Entry 7B9C (X-ray diffraction, 2.40 A resolution); this record covers chains B and C of the 4 polymer chains in the assembly.

[Chain B]
Name: Splicing factor 3B subunit 5
Source organism: Homo sapiens
Reference sequence: Q9BWJ5 (SF3B5_HUMAN); residue numbers follow UniProt; this construct covers 1-86
Sequence (86 residues; row label = number of the first residue in the row):
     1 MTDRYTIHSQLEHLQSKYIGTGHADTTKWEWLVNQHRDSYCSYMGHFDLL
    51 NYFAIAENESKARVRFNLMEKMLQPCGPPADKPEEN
Not modelled in the structure: 1-8, 83-86
UniProt features mapped onto this chain:
  - site (Interaction with RNA): Tyr-5, Gly-20
  - modified residue: Thr-2 (N-acetylthreonine), Ser-9 (Phosphoserine), Lys-17 (N6-acetyllysine)

[Chain C]
Name: Splicing factor 3B subunit 1
Source organism: Homo sapiens
Reference sequence: O75533 (SF3B1_HUMAN); residues 453-1304 here = UniProt positions 453-1304
Sequence (852 residues; row label = number of the first residue in the row):
   453 MKSVNDQPSGNLPFLKPDDIQYFDKLLVDVDESTLSPEEQKERKIMKLLL
   503 KIKNGTPPMRKAALRQITDKAREFGAGPLFNQILPLLMSPTLEDQERHLL
   553 VKVIDRILYKLDDLVRPYVHKILVVIEPLLIDEDYYARVEGREIISNLAK
   603 AAGLATMISTMRPDIDNMDEYVRNTTARAFAVVASALGIPSLLPFLKAVC
   653 KSKKSWQARHTGIKIVQQIAILMGCAILPHLRSLVEIIEHGLVDEQQKVR
   703 TISALAIAALAEAATPYGIESFDSVLKPLWKGIRQHRGKGLAAFLKAIGY
   753 LIPLMDAEYANYYTREVMLILIREFQSPDEEMKKIVLKVVKQCCGTDGVE
   803 ANYIKTEILPPFFKHFWQHRMALDRRNYRQLVDTTVELANKVGAAEIISR
   853 IVDDLKDEAEQYRKMVMETIEKIMGNLGAADIDHKLEEQLIDGILYAFQE
   903 QTTEDSVMLNGFGTVVNALGKRVKPYLPQICGTVLWRLNNKSAKVRQQAA
   953 DLISRTAVVMKTCQEEKLMGHLGVVLYEYLGEEYPEVLGSILGALKAIVN
  1003 VIGMHKMTPPIKDLLPRLTPILKNRHEKVQENCIDLVGRIADRGAEYVSA
  1053 REWMRICFELLELLKAHKKAIRRATVNTFGYIAKAIGPHDVLATLLNNLK
  1103 VQERQNRVCTTVAIAIVAETCSPFTVLPALMNEYRVPELNVQNGVLKSLS
  1153 FLFEYIGEMGKDYIYAVTPLLEDALMDRDLVHRQTASAVVQHMSLGVYGF
  1203 GCEDSLNHLLNYVWPNVFETSPHVIQAVMGALEGLRVAIGPCRMLQYCLQ
  1253 GLFHPARKVRDVYWKIYNSIYIGSQDALIAHYPRIYNDDKNTYIRYELDY
  1303 IL
Not modelled in the structure: 453-462
UniProt features mapped onto this chain:
  - region: Gly-529 to Arg-568 (Interaction with SF3B14), Gln-547 to His-550 (Interaction with PHF5A), Glu-1156, Tyr-1157 (Interaction with PHF5A)
  - site: Pro-469 (Interaction with RNA), Tyr-587 (Interaction with RNA), Glu-592 (Interaction with PHF5A), Lys-602 (Interaction with SF3B3), Cys-677 (Interaction with SF3B3), Cys-1035 (Interaction with RNA), Tyr-1049 (Interaction with RNA), Leu-1141 (Interaction with RNA), Glu-1205 (Interaction with SF3B3)
  - modified residue: Ser-488 (Phosphoserine), Lys-554 (N6-acetyllysine), Lys-562 (N6-acetyllysine)
From the paper describing this entry:
  - mutagenesis - V1078A, V1078I: increased growth in response to SSA and SD6

[How chain B and chain C interact]
Pairs across the interface (59; chain B residue first):
  Gln-15(B) with Asn-1270(C); Ile-1274(C)
  Tyr-18(B) with Tyr-1273(C), hydrophobic
  Ile-19(B) with Tyr-1273(C), hydrogen bond (backbone-side chain)
  Gly-20(B) with Tyr-1273(C)
  Thr-21(B) with Asn-1270(C); Tyr-1273(C); Ile-1274(C)
  Gly-22(B) with Trp-1266(C); Asn-1270(C), hydrogen bond (backbone-side chain)
  His-23(B) with Trp-1266(C), hydrogen bond (backbone-side chain)
  Ala-24(B) with Arg-1262(C), hydrogen bond (backbone-side chain); Asp-1263(C); Trp-1266(C)
  Asp-25(B) with Arg-1259(C), salt bridge
  Thr-26(B) with Phe-1255(C); Trp-1266(C)
  Lys-28(B) with Phe-1255(C); Ile-1287(C); Tyr-1295(C)
  Trp-29(B) with Asn-1293(C); Tyr-1295(C)
  Trp-31(B) with Leu-1251(C), hydrophobic; Leu-1254(C), hydrophobic; Phe-1255(C), hydrophobic; Tyr-1269(C), hydrogen bond
  Leu-32(B) with Ile-1287(C), hydrophobic; Tyr-1295(C), hydrophobic
  Gln-35(B) with Tyr-1284(C)
  His-36(B) with Tyr-1295(C), hydrogen bond (side chain-backbone); Ile-1296(C); Arg-1297(C)
  Asp-38(B) with Tyr-1273(C), hydrogen bond; Gln-1277(C); Ile-1281(C)
  Ser-39(B) with Ile-1281(C); Arg-1297(C), hydrogen bond
  Tyr-40(B) with Glu-1299(C)
  Ser-42(B) with Asp-1278(C), hydrogen bond; Ile-1281(C)
  Tyr-43(B) with Leu-1300(C)
  His-46(B) with Asp-1278(C), salt bridge
  Tyr-52(B) with Tyr-1302(C), hydrogen bond (side chain-backbone); Ile-1303(C); Leu-1304(C), hydrogen bond (side chain-backbone)
  Phe-53(B) with Glu-1299(C); Leu-1300(C), hydrophobic; Tyr-1302(C), hydrophobic
  Ile-55(B) with Leu-1304(C), hydrophobic
  Ala-56(B) with Tyr-1302(C), hydrophobic; Leu-1304(C)
  Glu-57(B) with Tyr-1302(C), hydrogen bond
  Leu-68(B) with Glu-1299(C)
  Lys-71(B) with Glu-1299(C), salt bridge
  Cys-76(B) with Asn-1293(C), hydrogen bond (backbone-side chain); Thr-1294(C), hydrogen bond (backbone-backbone); Tyr-1295(C), hydrophobic
  Gly-77(B) with Asn-1293(C)
  Pro-78(B) with Asn-1293(C), hydrogen bond (backbone-side chain)
Other interface residues (no listed pair), chain B (36 interface residues in all): Glu-12, Thr-27, Pro-75, Pro-79
Other interface residues (no listed pair), chain C (28 interface residues in all): Lys-1267, Ser-1271

[Summary]
Chain B and chain C form an interface of 36 and 28 residues respectively, with 15 hydrogen bonds and 3 salt
bridges. Among the polar pairs are Asp-25(B)/Arg-1259(C), His-46(B)/Asp-1278(C) and Lys-71(B)/Glu-1299(C). The
paper reports that V1078A and V1078I of chain C increase growth in response to SSA and SD6.
Here chain B is Splicing factor 3B subunit 5 and chain C is Splicing factor 3B subunit 1, both from Homo
sapiens. Entry 7B9C (Structure of a minimal SF3B core in complex with spliceostatin A (form I)) was determined
by X-ray diffraction together with 7B0I, 7B91, 7B92, 7OMF, 7ONB and 7OPI from the same study.
